8YXI - chains B and A of the 3 polymer chains in the assembly; structure by X-ray diffraction, 2.40 A resolution.

[Chain B]
Protein: light chain
Source organism: Mus musculus
Sequence (212 residues; each row starts with the number of its first residue):
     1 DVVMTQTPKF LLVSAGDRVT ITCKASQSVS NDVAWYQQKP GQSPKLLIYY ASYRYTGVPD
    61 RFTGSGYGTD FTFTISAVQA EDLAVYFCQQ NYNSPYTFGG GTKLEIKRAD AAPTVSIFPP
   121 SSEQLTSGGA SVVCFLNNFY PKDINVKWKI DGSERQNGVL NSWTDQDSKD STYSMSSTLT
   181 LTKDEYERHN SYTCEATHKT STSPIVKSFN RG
Disulfide bonds: Cys-23/Cys-88, Cys-134/Cys-194

[Chain A]
Protein: Envelopment polyprotein
Source organism: Severe fever with thrombocytopenia syndrome virus
UniProt: A0A2Z4HIM0 (A0A2Z4HIM0_SFTS); residues 1-321 here correspond to UniProt positions 20-340 (UniProt number = residue number + 19)
Sequence (347 residues; numbered 1 to 347; the number before each row is that of its first residue):
     1 DSGPIICAGP IHSNKSADIP HLLGYSEKIC QIDRLIHVSS WLRNHSQFQG YVGQRGGRSQ
    61 VSYYPAENSY SRWSGLLSPC DADWLGMLVV KKAKGSDMIV PGPSYKGKVF FERPTFDGYV
   121 GWGCGSGKSR TESGELCSSD SGTSSGLLPS NRVLWIGDVA CQPMTPIPEE TFLELKSFSQ
   181 SEFPDICKID GIVFNQCEGE SLPQPFDVAW MDVGHSHKII MREHKTKWVQ ESSSKDFVCY
   241 KEGTGPCSES EEKTCKTSGS CRGDMQFCKV AGCEHGEEAS EAKCRCSLVH KPGEVVVSYG
   301 GMRVRPKCYG FSRMMATLEV NGLNDIFEAQ KIEWHEAAAH HHHHHHH
Disordered / not traced: 322-347
Construct notes: expression tag (322-347)
Disulfide bonds: Cys-7/Cys-30, Cys-124/Cys-137, Cys-161/Cys-308, Cys-187/Cys-197, Cys-239/Cys-286, Cys-247/Cys-284, Cys-255/Cys-261, Cys-268/Cys-273
Covalent attachments: N-acetylglucosamine (NAG) linked to Asn-14; glycan linked to Asn-44
Reported in the primary citation:
  - post-translational modification sites: Asn-44

[How chain B and chain A interact]
Residue-residue contacts - 27 pairs, chain B then chain A:
  Asn-31(B) / His-45(A)  hydrogen bond (side chain-backbone)
  Asn-31(B) / Gln-47(A)
  Asn-31(B) / Lys-92(A)  hydrogen bond
  Asp-32(B) / Lys-92(A)  salt bridge
  Asp-32(B) / Lys-94(A)
  Tyr-50(B) / Asn-44(A)
  Tyr-50(B) / His-45(A)  hydrogen bond
  Tyr-50(B) / Gln-47(A)
  Tyr-50(B) / Lys-92(A)
  Ala-51(B) / Gln-47(A)
  Ser-52(B) / Gln-47(A)  hydrogen bond
  Tyr-53(B) / Leu-42(A)
  Tyr-53(B) / Arg-43(A)  hydrogen bond (side chain-backbone)
  Tyr-53(B) / Asn-44(A)  hydrogen bond (side chain-backbone)
  Tyr-53(B) / His-45(A)
  Tyr-53(B) / Ser-46(A)  hydrogen bond (side chain-backbone)
  Tyr-53(B) / Gln-47(A)  hydrogen bond (side chain-backbone)
  Gly-66(B) / Gln-47(A)  hydrogen bond (backbone-side chain)
  Tyr-67(B) / Gln-47(A)
  Tyr-67(B) / Lys-128(A)
  Tyr-67(B) / Cys-137(A)  hydrogen bond
  Asn-91(B) / Lys-94(A)  hydrogen bond (backbone-side chain)
  Tyr-92(B) / Lys-94(A)
  Tyr-92(B) / Gly-95(A)  hydrogen bond (backbone-backbone)
  Asn-93(B) / Gly-95(A)
  Asn-93(B) / Ser-96(A)
  Tyr-96(B) / Lys-94(A)
Also at the interface, not in a pair above, chain B (14 interface residues in all): Ser-28, Ser-30
Also at the interface, not in a pair above, chain A (15 interface residues in all): Phe-48, Ala-93, Leu-136
Interface features reported in the paper:
  - specific contacts: Asp-32(B)/Lys-92(A) (salt bridge)
  - epitope / paratope residues, chain B: Asn-31(B), Asp-32(B), Tyr-50(B), Ser-52(B), Tyr-53(B), Gly-66(B), Tyr-67(B), Asn-91(B), Tyr-92(B), Asn-93(B), Tyr-96(B)
  - epitope / paratope residues, chain A: Arg-43(A), His-45(A), Ser-46(A), Gln-47(A), Lys-92(A), Lys-94(A), Gly-95(A), Lys-128(A), Cys-137(A)
  - hot spots on chain A (mutagenesis) - H45A (3-5-fold), K94A (3-5-fold): decreased binding to mAb 40C10

[Summary]
The interface between chain B and chain A involves 14 residues on one side and 15 on the other; the contacts
include 12 hydrogen bonds and 1 salt bridge. Polar pairs include Asp-32(B)/Lys-92(A), Asn-31(B)/His-45(A) and
Asn-31(B)/Lys-92(A). The paper describes a salt bridge between Asp-32(B) and Lys-92(A). The paper reports that
H45A and K94A of chain A reduce binding to mAb 40C10; epitope/paratope residues Asn-31(B), Asp-32(B) and
Arg-43(A) among others.
Here chain B is light chain (Mus musculus) and chain A is Envelopment polyprotein (Severe fever with
thrombocytopenia syndrome virus). Entry 8YXI (Crystal structure of SFTSV Gn in complex with a neutralizing
antibody 40C10) was determined by X-ray diffraction.
